6U3I - chains A and L of the 4 polymer chains in the assembly; structure by X-ray diffraction, 2.90 A resolution.

# Chain A
Protein: Proprotein convertase subtilisin/kexin type 9
Source organism: Homo sapiens
Notes: EC 3.4.21.-
UniProt: Q8NBP7 (PCSK9_HUMAN); residue numbers follow UniProt; this construct covers 1-692
Sequence (700 residues; row label = number of the first residue in the row):
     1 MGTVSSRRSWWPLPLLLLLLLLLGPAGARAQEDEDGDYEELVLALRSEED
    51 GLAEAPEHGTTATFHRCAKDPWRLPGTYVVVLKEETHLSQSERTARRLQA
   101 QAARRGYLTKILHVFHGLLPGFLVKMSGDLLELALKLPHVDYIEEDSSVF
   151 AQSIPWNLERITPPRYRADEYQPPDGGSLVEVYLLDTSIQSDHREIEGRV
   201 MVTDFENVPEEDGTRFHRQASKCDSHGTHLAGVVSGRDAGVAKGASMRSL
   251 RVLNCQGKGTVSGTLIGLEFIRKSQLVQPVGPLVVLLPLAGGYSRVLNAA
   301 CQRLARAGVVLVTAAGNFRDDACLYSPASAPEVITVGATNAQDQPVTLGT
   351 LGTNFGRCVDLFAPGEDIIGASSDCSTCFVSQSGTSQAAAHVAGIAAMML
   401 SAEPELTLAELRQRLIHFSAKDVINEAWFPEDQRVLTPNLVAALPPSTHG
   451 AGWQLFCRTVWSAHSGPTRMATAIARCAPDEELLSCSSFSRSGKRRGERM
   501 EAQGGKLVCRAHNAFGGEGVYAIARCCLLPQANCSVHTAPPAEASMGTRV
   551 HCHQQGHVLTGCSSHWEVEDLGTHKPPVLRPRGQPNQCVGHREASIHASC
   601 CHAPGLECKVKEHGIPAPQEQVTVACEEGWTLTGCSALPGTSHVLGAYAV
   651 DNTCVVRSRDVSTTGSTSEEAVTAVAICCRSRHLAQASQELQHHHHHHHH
Not modelled in the structure: 1-60, 153-176, 447-452, 661-670, 683-700
Cystine bridges: C223-C255, C323-C358, C375-C378, C457-C527, C477-C526, C486-C509, C534-C601, C552-C600, C562-C588, C608-C679, C626-C678, C635-C654
Construct notes: variant I474 (Val in Q8NBP7), E670 (Gly in Q8NBP7); expression tag (693-700)
Bound ions: Ca2+: G106, C552, Q554, H557

# Chain L
Protein: 7G7 light chain
Source organism: Mus musculus
Notes: fragment: Fab
UniProt: A0A0U5BC76 (A0A0U5BC76_MOUSE); residues 107-214 here correspond to UniProt positions 127-234 (UniProt number = residue number + 20)
Sequence (214 residues; numbered 1 to 214; the number before each row is that of its first residue):
     1 DIVMTQSQKFMSTSGGDRVSITCKTSQNVGTAVAWFQQKPGQSPKLLIYS
    51 ASNRYTGVSDRFTGSGSGTEFIFTISYAQSEDLADYFCHQYSSYPLTFGA
   101 GTKLELKRADAAPTVSIFPPSSEQLTSGGASVVCFLNNFYPKDINVKWKI
   151 DGSERQNGVLNSWTDQDSKDSTYSMSSTLTLTKDEYERHNSYTCEATHKT
   201 STSPIVKSFNRNEC
Cystine bridges: C23-C88, C134-C194

# Chain A / chain L interface
Residue-residue contacts (15):
  S535(A) with Q27(L)
  V536(A) with Q27(L)
  H537(A) with Q27(L); N28(L); S92(L), hydrogen bond; S93(L)
  T538(A) with S93(L), hydrogen bond (backbone-side chain); Y94(L), hydrogen bond (backbone-backbone)
  P540(A) with Y94(L)
  H553(A) with V29(L); S92(L), hydrogen bond
  Q554(A) with N28(L), hydrogen bond (side chain-backbone); G30(L); S92(L)
  H557(A) with N28(L)
Also at the interface, not in a pair above, chain L (10 interface residues in all): I2, T31, A32

# In short
The interface between chain A and chain L involves 8 residues on one side and 10 on the other, with 5 hydrogen
bonds. Polar contacts include H537(A)-S92(L), T538(A)-S93(L) and H553(A)-S92(L). The Ca2+ site is built by
G106(A), C552(A), Q554(A) and H557(A).
Chain A is Proprotein convertase subtilisin/kexin type 9 (Homo sapiens) and chain L is 7G7 light chain (Mus
musculus); the structure, Design of organo-peptides as bipartite PCSK9 antagonists, was determined by X-ray
diffraction (same publication as 6U2F).
